PDB entry 8Z3M | electron microscopy, 2.90 A resolution | chains A and S of the 5 polymer chains in the assembly

[Chain A]
Name: Engineered G-alpha-q subunit
From: Homo sapiens
Amino-acid sequence (361 residues; row label = number of the first residue in the row; note: 120 numbers in that range are skipped by the numbering (no residue carries them; nothing is unmodelled there); a row labelled like 57A-57Z holds insertion residues (57A, then the next letters in order)):
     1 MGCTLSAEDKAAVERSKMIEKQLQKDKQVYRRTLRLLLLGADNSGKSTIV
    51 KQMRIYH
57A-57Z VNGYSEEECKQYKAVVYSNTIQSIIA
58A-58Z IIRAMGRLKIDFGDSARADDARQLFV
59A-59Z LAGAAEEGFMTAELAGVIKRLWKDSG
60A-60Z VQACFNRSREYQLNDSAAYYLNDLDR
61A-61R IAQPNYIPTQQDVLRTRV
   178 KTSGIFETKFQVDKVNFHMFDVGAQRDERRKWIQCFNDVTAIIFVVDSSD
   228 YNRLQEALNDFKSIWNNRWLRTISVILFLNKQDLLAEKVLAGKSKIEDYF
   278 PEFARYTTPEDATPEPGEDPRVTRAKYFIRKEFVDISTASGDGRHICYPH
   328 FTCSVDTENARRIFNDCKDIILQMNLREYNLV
Unresolved in the structure: 1-3, 57A-57Z, 58A-58Z, 59A-59Z, 60A-60Z, 61A-61R

[Chain S]
Name: scFv16
From: synthetic construct
Notes: antibody fragment or engineered binder
Amino-acid sequence (285 residues; each row starts with the number of its first residue; note: 4 numbers in that range are skipped by the numbering (no residue carries them; nothing is unmodelled there); a row labelled like 120A-120Q holds insertion residues (120A, then the next letters in order); numbers below 1 keep their minus sign (Met-36 is residue -36)):
   -36 MLLVNQSHQGFNKEHTSKMVSAIVLYVLLAAAAHSAFAVQLVESGGGLVQ
    14 PGGSRKLSCSASGFAFSSFGMHWVRQAPEKGLEWVAYISSGSGTIYYADT
    64 VKGRFTISRDDPKNTLFLQMTSLRSEDTAMYYCVRSIYYYGSSPFDFWGQ
   114 GTTLTVS
120A-120Q AGGGGSGGGGSGGGGSA
   125 DIVMTQATSSVPVTPGESVSISCRSSKSLLHSNGNTYLYWFLQRPGQSPQ
   175 LLIYRMSNLASGVPDRFSGSGSGTAFTLTISRLEAEDVGVYYCMQHLEYP
   225 LTFGAGTKLEL
Unresolved in the structure: -36 to 1, 120A-120Q
Cystine bridges: Cys147-Cys217

[Chain A / chain S interface]
Contacting residue pairs (23; chain A residue first):
  Thr4(A) - His155(S)  hydrogen bond (backbone-side chain)
  Ser6(A) - His155(S)
  Ser6(A) - Asn157(S)
  Ser6(A) - Tyr161(S)  hydrogen bond
  Ala7(A) - His220(S)
  Ala7(A) - Leu221(S)
  Ala7(A) - Tyr223(S)  hydrophobic
  Glu8(A) - Tyr101(S)
  Glu8(A) - Pro107(S)
  Glu8(A) - Tyr161(S)
  Glu8(A) - Tyr163(S)  hydrogen bond
  Glu8(A) - His220(S)  salt bridge
  Asp9(A) - Asn157(S)  hydrogen bond
  Ala11(A) - Tyr101(S)  hydrophobic
  Ala12(A) - Tyr101(S)
  Glu14(A) - Ser52(S)
  Glu14(A) - Gly56(S)
  Glu14(A) - Thr57(S)  hydrogen bond
  Arg15(A) - Ser31(S)  hydrogen bond
  Arg15(A) - Ile100(S)
  Arg15(A) - Tyr101(S)
  Met18(A) - Ser53(S)  hydrogen bond
  Met18(A) - Gly54(S)
Also at the interface, not in a pair above, chain A (11 interface residues in all): Leu5
Also at the interface, not in a pair above, chain S (21 interface residues in all): Ser30, Tyr50, Tyr102, Ser156, Arg179

[Overview]
The interface between chain A and chain S involves 11 residues on one side and 21 on the other; the contacts
include 7 hydrogen bonds and 1 salt bridge. Polar contacts include Glu8(A)-His220(S), Thr4(A)-His155(S) and
Ser6(A)-Tyr161(S).
Here chain A is Engineered G-alpha-q subunit (Homo sapiens) and chain S is scFv16 (synthetic construct). Entry
8Z3M (Cryo-EM structure of the hGPR4-Gq complex in pH6.5) was determined by electron microscopy.
